4CNI - chains A and D of the 3 polymer chains in the assembly; structure by X-ray diffraction, 2.20 A resolution.

[Chain A]
Molecule: Olokizumab heavy chain, fab portion
From: Homo sapiens
Notes: fragment: fab portion; antibody fragment or engineered binder
Sequence (220 residues; numbered 1 to 220; the number before each row is that of its first residue):
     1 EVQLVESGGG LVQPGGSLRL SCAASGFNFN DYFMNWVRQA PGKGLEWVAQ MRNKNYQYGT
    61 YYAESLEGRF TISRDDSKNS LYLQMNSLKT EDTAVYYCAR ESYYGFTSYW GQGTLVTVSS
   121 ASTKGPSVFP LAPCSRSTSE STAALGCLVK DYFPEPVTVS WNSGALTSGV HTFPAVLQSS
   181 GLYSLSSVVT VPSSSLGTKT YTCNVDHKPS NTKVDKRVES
Disulfide bonds: C22-C98, C147-C203
Residues lining bound ligands: tris(hydroxyethyl)aminomethane (TAM): Y32, R100, E101, S102, Y103, F106, S108

[Chain D]
Molecule: Interleukin-6
From: Homo sapiens
UniProtKB: P05231 (IL6_HUMAN); residues 14-184 here correspond to UniProt positions 42-212 (UniProt number = residue number + 28)
Sequence (171 residues; row label = number of the first residue in the row):
    14 PHRQPLTSSE RIDKQIRYIL DGISALRKET CNKSNMCESS KEALAENNLN LPKMAEKDGC
    74 FQSGFNEETC LVKIITGLLE FEVYLEYLQN RFESSEEQAR AVQMSTKVLI QFLQKKAKNL
   134 DAITTPDPTT NASLLTKLQA QNQWLQDMTT HLILRSFKEF LQSSLRALRQ M
Disulfide bonds: C44-C50, C73-C83
Swiss-Prot annotation at these positions:
  - modified residue: S53 (Phosphoserine)
  - glycosylation: N45 (N-linked (GlcNAc...) asparagine)

[How chain A and chain D interact]
Pairs across the interface (24; chain A residue first):
  F33(A) - Q156(D)
  R52(A) - Q152(D)  hydrogen bond (side chain-backbone)
  R52(A) - A153(D)  hydrogen bond (side chain-backbone)
  R52(A) - Q154(D)
  R52(A) - Q159(D)
  N55(A) - N103(D)
  N55(A) - R104(D)  hydrogen bond
  Y56(A) - R104(D)
  Y56(A) - Q156(D)
  Y56(A) - Q159(D)
  Q57(A) - N103(D)  hydrogen bond (side chain-backbone)
  Q57(A) - E106(D)  hydrogen bond
  Y61(A) - Q152(D)  hydrogen bond (side chain-backbone)
  Y61(A) - A153(D)
  S102(A) - Q156(D)
  Y103(A) - S47(D)
  Y103(A) - N48(D)
  Y103(A) - N155(D)
  Y103(A) - Q156(D)  hydrogen bond (backbone-backbone)
  Y103(A) - W157(D)  hydrogen bond (backbone-backbone)
  Y103(A) - D160(D)  hydrogen bond
  Y104(A) - N155(D)  hydrogen bond (backbone-side chain)
  Y104(A) - W157(D)  hydrophobic
  G105(A) - N155(D)
Other interface residues (no listed pair), chain A (11 interface residues in all): N53

[Summary]
The interface between chain A and chain D involves 11 residues on one side and 13 on the other; the contacts
include 10 hydrogen bonds. Polar contacts include R52(A)-Q152(D), R52(A)-A153(D) and N55(A)-R104(D). Bound to
chain A: tris(hydroxyethyl)aminomethane.
Chain A is Olokizumab heavy chain, fab portion and chain D is Interleukin-6, both from Homo sapiens; the
structure, Crystal structure of the Fab portion of Olokizumab in complex with IL- 6, was determined by X-ray
diffraction.
